PDB entry 8K24 | electron microscopy, 3.72 A resolution | chains c and r of the 32 polymer chains in the assembly

== Chain c ==
Molecule: Csy2
Source organism: Vibrio phage ICP1_2004_A
UniProt: F1D5V7 (F1D5V7_9CAUD); residues 1-248 here = UniProt positions 1-248
Chain sequence (248 residues; row label = number of the first residue in the row):
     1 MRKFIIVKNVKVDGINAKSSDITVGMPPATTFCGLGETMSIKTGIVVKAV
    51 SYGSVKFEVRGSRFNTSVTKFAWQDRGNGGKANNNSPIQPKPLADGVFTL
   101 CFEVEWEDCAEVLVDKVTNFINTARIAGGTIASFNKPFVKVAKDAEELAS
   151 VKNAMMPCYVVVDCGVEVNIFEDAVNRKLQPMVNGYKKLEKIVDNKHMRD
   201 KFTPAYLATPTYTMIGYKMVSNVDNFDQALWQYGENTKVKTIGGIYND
Unresolved in the structure: 248

== Chain r ==
Molecule: 31-nt DNA strand
Source organism: Vibrio phage ICP1_2004_A
Sequence (31 nucleotides; row label = number of the first residue in the row):
    15 GGCTTTCGTCAACCCTTTGCTTATCTTCCCT

== How chain c and chain r interact ==
Pairs across the interface (21; chain c residue first):
  Arg63(c) - DT31(r)  phosphate contact
  Arg63(c) - DT32(r)  base contact
  Phe64(c) - DT30(r)  stacking on the base
  Phe64(c) - DT31(r)  sugar contact
  Gly77(c) - DT19(r)  phosphate contact
  Gly79(c) - DT20(r)  phosphate contact
  Gly80(c) - DT20(r)  phosphate contact
  Asn153(c) - DT38(r)  base contact
  Met156(c) - DA37(r)  sugar contact
  Met156(c) - DT38(r)  base contact
  Pro157(c) - DA37(r)  base contact
  Tyr159(c) - DT35(r)  base contact
  Tyr159(c) - DT36(r)  hydrogen bond to the sugar
  Tyr217(c) - DT35(r)  sugar contact
  Lys218(c) - DT36(r)  salt bridge to the phosphate
  Met219(c) - DT36(r)  hydrogen bond to the phosphate
  Met219(c) - DA37(r)  base contact
  Ser221(c) - DA37(r)  sugar contact
  Ser221(c) - DT38(r)  sugar contact
  Asn222(c) - DT36(r)  hydrogen bond to the phosphate
  Asn222(c) - DA37(r)  hydrogen bond to the phosphate
Also at the interface, not in a pair above, chain c (17 interface residues in all): Leu179, Gln180, Gly216
Also at the interface, not in a pair above, chain r (10 interface residues in all): DC34

== In short ==
17 residues of chain c face 10 of chain r across their interface; the contacts include 4 hydrogen bonds, 1
salt bridge and 1 aromatic stacking contact. Polar contacts include Tyr159(c)-DT36(r), Met219(c)-DT36(r) and
Asn222(c)-DT36(r).
Here chain c is Csy2 and chain r is a 31-nt DNA strand, both from Vibrio phage ICP1_2004_A. Entry 8K24 (ICP1
Csy-dsDNA-Cas1-Cas2/3 complex (fully assembled form), C2 symmetry) was determined by electron microscopy.
